PDB entry 9BZ6 | electron microscopy, 3.87 A resolution | chains C and D of the 4 polymer chains in the assembly

# Chain C (and D)
Name: Ribonucleoside-diphosphate reductase subunit beta
Organism: Bacillus subtilis
Notes: EC 1.17.4.1; chain D of this document is another copy of the same molecule, construct and numbering; everything in this record applies to it too
UniProtKB: P50621 (RIR2_BACSU); residue numbers follow UniProt; this construct covers 1-329
Chain sequence (350 residues; row label = number of the first residue in the row; numbers below 1 keep their minus sign (Met-20 is residue -20)):
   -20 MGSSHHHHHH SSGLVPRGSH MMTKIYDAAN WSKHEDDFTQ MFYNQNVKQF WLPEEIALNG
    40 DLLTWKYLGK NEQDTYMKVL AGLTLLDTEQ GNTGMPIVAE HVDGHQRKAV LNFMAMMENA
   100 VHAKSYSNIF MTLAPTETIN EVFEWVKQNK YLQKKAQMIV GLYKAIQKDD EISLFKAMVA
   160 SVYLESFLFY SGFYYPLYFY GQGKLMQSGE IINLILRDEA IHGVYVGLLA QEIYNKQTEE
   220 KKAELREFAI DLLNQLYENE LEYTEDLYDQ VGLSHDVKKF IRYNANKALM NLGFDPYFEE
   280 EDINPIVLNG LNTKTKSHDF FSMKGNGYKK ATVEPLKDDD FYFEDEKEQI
Disordered / not traced: -20 to 15, 291-308, 323-329
Construct notes: initiating methionine (-20); expression tag (-19 to 0)
Bound ions: Mn2+ site 1: Asp66, Glu97, His101, Glu198; Mn2+ site 2: Glu97, Glu164, Glu198, His201
Curated features (UniProtKB/Swiss-Prot):
  - active site: Tyr105
  - binding site (Fe cation): Asp66, Glu97, His101, Glu164, Glu198, His201

# How chain C and chain D interact
Residue-residue contacts (35):
  Tyr22(C) - Ala99(D)  hydrogen bond (side chain-backbone)
  Phe29(C) - Phe29(D)  hydrophobic
  Leu31(C) - Tyr22(D)
  Thr67(C) - His84(D)
  Gly70(C) - Asn91(D)  hydrogen bond (backbone-side chain)
  Asn71(C) - His84(D)  hydrogen bond
  Asn71(C) - Lys87(D)
  His84(C) - Thr67(D)
  His84(C) - Asn71(D)  hydrogen bond
  Lys87(C) - Asn71(D)
  Ala88(C) - Asn98(D)
  Asn91(C) - Ala94(D)
  Asn91(C) - Asn98(D)  hydrogen bond
  Phe92(C) - Met95(D)  hydrophobic
  Ala94(C) - Asn91(D)  hydrogen bond (backbone-side chain)
  Met95(C) - Asn91(D)
  Met95(C) - Phe92(D)  hydrophobic
  Met95(C) - Met95(D)  hydrophobic
  Asn98(C) - Lys87(D)
  Asn98(C) - Ala88(D)
  Asn98(C) - Asn91(D)  hydrogen bond
  Ala99(C) - Tyr22(D)  hydrogen bond (backbone-side chain)
  Ala99(C) - Ala88(D)
  Lys103(C) - Tyr22(D)
  Lys309(C) - Tyr179(D)  hydrogen bond
  Lys309(C) - Glu189(D)  salt bridge
  Thr311(C) - Gly39(D)
  Val312(C) - Gly39(D)
  Val312(C) - Leu42(D)
  Val312(C) - Gly182(D)
  Glu313(C) - Leu42(D)
  Pro314(C) - Leu42(D)
  Pro314(C) - Thr43(D)
  Pro314(C) - Tyr46(D)  hydrophobic
  Lys316(C) - Tyr46(D)
Also at the interface, not in a pair above, chain C (25 interface residues in all): Val26, Pro75, Ala310
Also at the interface, not in a pair above, chain D (25 interface residues in all): Val26, Leu31, Lys103, Met185, Gln186

# In short
The chain C/chain D interface involves 25 residues from each chain, with 9 hydrogen bonds and 1 salt bridge.
Polar contacts include Lys309(C)-Glu189(D), Tyr22(C)-Ala99(D) and Gly70(C)-Asn91(D). Curated annotation
(UniProt) lists active-site residue Tyr105(C) and 6 Fe cation-binding residues on chain C.
Chain C and chain D are both Ribonucleoside-diphosphate reductase subunit beta (Bacillus subtilis); the
structure, Class 7 model for combined refinement of Bacillus subtilis ribonucleotide reductase complex, was
determined by electron microscopy (same publication as 9BW3, 9BWX, 9BX2, 9BX3, 9BX6, 9BX8 and 39 further
entries).
